4EBD - chains A and T of the 3 polymer chains in the assembly; structure by X-ray diffraction, 2.57 A resolution.

# Chain A
Protein: DNA polymerase iota
Source organism: Homo sapiens
Notes: EC 2.7.7.7
UniProt: Q9UNA4 (POLI_HUMAN); residues 1-420 here correspond to UniProt positions 26-445 (UniProt number = residue number + 25)
Sequence (420 residues; row label = number of the first residue in the row):
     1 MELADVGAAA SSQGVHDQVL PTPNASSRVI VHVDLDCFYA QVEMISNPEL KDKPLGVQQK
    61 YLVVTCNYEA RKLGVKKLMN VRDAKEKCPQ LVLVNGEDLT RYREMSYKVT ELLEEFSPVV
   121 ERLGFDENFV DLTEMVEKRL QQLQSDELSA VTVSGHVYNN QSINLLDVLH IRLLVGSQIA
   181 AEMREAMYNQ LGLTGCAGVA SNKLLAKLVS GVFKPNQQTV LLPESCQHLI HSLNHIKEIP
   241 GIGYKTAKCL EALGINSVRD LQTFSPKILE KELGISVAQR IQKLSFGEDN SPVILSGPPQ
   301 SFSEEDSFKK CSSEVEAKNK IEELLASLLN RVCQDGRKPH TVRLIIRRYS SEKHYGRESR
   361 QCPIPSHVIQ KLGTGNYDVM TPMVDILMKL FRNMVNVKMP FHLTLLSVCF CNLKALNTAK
Not modelled in the structure: 1-25, 336, 350-355, 372-377, 415-420
Bound ions: Ca2+ site 1: Asp-34, Glu-127; Ca2+ site 2: Asp-34, Leu-35 (together with 0OJ); Ca2+ site 3: Lys-237, Ile-239, Ile-242 (shared with 1 residue of chain P)
Small-molecule neighbours: 0OJ (South-methanocarba-2'-deoxyadenosine triphosphate): Asp-34, Leu-35, Asp-36, Cys-37, Phe-38, Tyr-39, Val-64, Thr-65, Tyr-68, Arg-71, Lys-77, Leu-78, Asp-126, Lys-214
UniProt features mapped onto this chain:
  - active site: Glu-127 (Proton acceptor)
  - binding site (Mg(2+)): Asp-34, Leu-35, Asp-126
  - binding site (Mn(2+)): Asp-34, Leu-35, Asp-126
  - binding site (a 2'-deoxyribonucleoside 5'-triphosphate): Tyr-39, Arg-71
From the paper describing this entry:
  - binding site for the 9-nt DNA strand (chain T): Tyr-61

# Chain T
Molecule: 9-nt DNA strand
Sequence (9 nucleotides; each row starts with the number of its first residue):
     3 CTGGGTCCT

# Interface between chain A and chain T
Residue-residue contacts (32):
  Gln-59(A) with DT4(T), base contact; DG5(T), sugar contact
  Lys-60(A) with DC3(T), base contact; DT4(T), phosphate contact; DG5(T), salt bridge to the phosphate
  Tyr-61(A) with DC3(T), sugar contact; DT4(T), hydrogen bond to the phosphate
  Leu-62(A) with DT4(T), sugar contact
  Glu-97(A) with DG5(T), sugar contact
  Leu-99(A) with DG5(T), phosphate contact; DG6(T), phosphate contact
  Pro-299(A) with DT8(T), phosphate contact
  Gln-300(A) with DT8(T), hydrogen bond to the phosphate; DC9(T), phosphate contact
  Ser-301(A) with DG7(T), sugar contact; DT8(T), hydrogen bond to the phosphate
  Phe-302(A) with DG7(T), phosphate contact
  Ser-303(A) with DG6(T), sugar contact; DG7(T), hydrogen bond to the phosphate
  Glu-304(A) with DG6(T), phosphate contact
  Glu-305(A) with DG5(T), base contact; DG6(T), hydrogen bond to the phosphate
  Asp-306(A) with DG5(T), phosphate contact
  Ser-307(A) with DC3(T), hydrogen bond to the phosphate; DT4(T), hydrogen bond to the phosphate; DG5(T), hydrogen bond to the phosphate
  Phe-308(A) with DC3(T), sugar contact
  Lys-309(A) with DC3(T), hydrogen bond to the sugar
  Arg-331(A) with DG7(T), salt bridge to the phosphate
  Arg-347(A) with DC3(T), phosphate contact; DT4(T), salt bridge to the phosphate
  Thr-404(A) with DC3(T), sugar contact
Also at the interface, not in a pair above, chain A (25 interface residues in all): Tyr-39, Val-64, Arg-103, Gly-124, Phe-125

# In short
Chain A and chain T form an interface of 25 and 7 residues respectively, with 9 hydrogen bonds and 3 salt
bridges. Polar contacts include Lys-309(A)/DC3(T), Tyr-61(A)/DT4(T) and Gln-300(A)/DT8(T). Chain A binds
compound 0OJ. From the paper: a binding site for the 9-nt DNA strand (chain T) at Tyr-61(A).
Chain A is DNA polymerase iota (Homo sapiens) and chain T is a 9-nt DNA strand; the structure,
Conformationally Restrained North-methanocarba-2'-deoxyadenosine Corrects the Error-Prone Nature of Human DNA
Polymerase Iota, was determined by X-ray diffraction, deposited together with 4EBC and 4EBE.
